7ZPO - chains H and M of the 10 polymer chains in the assembly; structure by electron microscopy, 3.24 A resolution.

== Chain H ==
Protein: Ktr system potassium uptake protein A
From: Vibrio alginolyticus
Reference sequence: O87952 (KTRA_VIBAL); residue numbers follow UniProt; this construct covers 1-220
Sequence (220 residues; each row starts with the number of its first residue):
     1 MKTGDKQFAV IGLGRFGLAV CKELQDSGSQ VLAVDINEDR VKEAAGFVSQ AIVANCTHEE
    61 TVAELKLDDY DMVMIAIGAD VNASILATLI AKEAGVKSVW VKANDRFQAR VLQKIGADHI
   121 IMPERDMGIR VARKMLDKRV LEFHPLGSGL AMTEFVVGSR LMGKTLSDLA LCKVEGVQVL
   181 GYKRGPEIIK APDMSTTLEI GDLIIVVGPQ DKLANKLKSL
Disordered / not traced: 1-5, 138-220
Residues lining bound ligands: ADP (adenosine-5'-diphosphate): Ile-11, Gly-12, Leu-13, Gly-14, Arg-15, Phe-16, Asp-35, Ile-36, Asn-37, Arg-40, Ala-54, Asn-55, Cys-56, Thr-57, Ala-76, Ile-77, Gly-78, Ala-79, Ala-83, Lys-102
Curated features (UniProtKB/Swiss-Prot):
  - binding site (ATP): Arg-15, Asp-35 to Asn-37, Asn-55, Cys-56, Ile-77 to Ala-79, Lys-102 to Asn-104, Glu-124

== Chain M ==
Protein: Ktr system potassium uptake protein B
From: Vibrio alginolyticus
Reference sequence: O87953 (KTRB_VIBAL); numbering as in UniProt (aligned over 1-455)
Sequence (455 residues; each row starts with the number of its first residue):
     1 MTQFHQRGVF YVPDGKRDKA KGGEPRIILL SFLGVLLPSA VLLTLPVFSV SGLSITDALF
    61 TATSAISVTG LGVVDTGQHF TLAGKILLMC LMQIGGLGQM TLSAVLLYMF GVRLSLRQQA
   121 LAKEALGQER QVNLRRLVKK IVTFALVAEA IGFVFLSYRW VPEMGWQTGM FYALFHSISA
   181 FNNAGFALFS DSMMSFVNDP LVSFTLAGLF IFGGLGFTVI GDVWRHWRKG FHFLHIHTKI
   241 MLIATPLLLL VGTVLFWLLE RHNPNTMGSL TTGGQWLAAF FQSASARTAG FNSVDLTQFT
   301 QPALLIMIVL MLIGAGSTST GGGIKVSTFA VAFMATWTFL RQKKHVVMFK RTVNWPTVTK
   361 SLAIIVVSGA ILTTAMFLLM LTEKASFDKV MFETISAFAT VGLTAGLTAE LSEPGKYIMI
   421 VVMIIGRIGP LTLAYMLARP EPTLIKYPED TVLTG
Disordered / not traced: 1-6, 17-19, 123-130
Ion coordination: K+: Val-68, Thr-69, Asn-183, Ala-184, Ala-289, Thr-400, Val-401

== Interface between chain H and chain M ==
Residue-residue contacts - 15 pairs, chain H then chain M:
  Glu-38(H) / Lys-446(M)  salt bridge
  Glu-38(H) / Glu-449(M)
  Val-41(H) / Pro-448(M)  hydrophobic
  Lys-42(H) / Glu-449(M)
  Gln-50(H) / Tyr-447(M)
  Ala-51(H) / Pro-448(M)
  Ile-52(H) / Ile-445(M)  hydrophobic
  Ile-52(H) / Lys-446(M)
  Val-53(H) / Leu-444(M)
  Val-53(H) / Lys-446(M)  hydrogen bond (backbone-backbone)
  Ala-54(H) / Leu-444(M)
  Ala-54(H) / Ile-445(M)  hydrophobic
  His-58(H) / Leu-444(M)
  Thr-61(H) / Leu-444(M)
  Thr-61(H) / Ile-445(M)
Other interface residues (no listed pair), chain H (13 interface residues in all): Ala-45, Glu-60, Leu-65

== Overview ==
13 residues of chain H and 6 residues of chain M are in contact; the contacts include 1 hydrogen bond and 1
salt bridge. Among the polar pairs are Glu-38(H)/Lys-446(M) and Val-53(H)/Lys-446(M). Chain H binds ADP. From
UniProt: 13 ATP-binding residues on chain H.
Chain H is Ktr system potassium uptake protein A and chain M is Ktr system potassium uptake protein B, both
from Vibrio alginolyticus; the structure, native KtrAB complex, was determined by electron microscopy.
